4GRG - chains A and D of the 4 polymer chains in the assembly; structure by X-ray diffraction, 4.24 A resolution (low resolution: residue-level contacts below are approximate; hydrogen-bond / salt-bridge calls are withheld).

[Chain A]
Protein: Anti-ige inhibitor E2_79
From: Escherichia coli
Sequence (135 residues; numbered 1 to 135; the number before each row is that of its first residue):
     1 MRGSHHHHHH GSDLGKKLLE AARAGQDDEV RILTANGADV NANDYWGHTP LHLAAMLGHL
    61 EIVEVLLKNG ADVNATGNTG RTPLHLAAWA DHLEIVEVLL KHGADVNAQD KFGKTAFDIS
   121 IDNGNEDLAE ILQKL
Not modelled in the structure: 1-11
Reported in the primary citation:
  - mutagenesis - E20A/R23A, E126A/D127A: unchanged binding to Ig epsilon chain C region (chain D)
  - mutagenesis - Y45A/W46A: abolished binding to IgE-Fc3-4
  - mutagenesis - E20A/R23A, E126A/D127A: unchanged binding to IgE-Fc

[Chain D]
Protein: Ig epsilon chain C region
From: Homo sapiens
Notes: fragment: ig-like domains 3 and 4, residues 210-428
Reference sequence: P01854 (IGHE_HUMAN); residues 329-547 here correspond to UniProt positions 210-428 (UniProt number = residue number - 119)
Sequence (230 residues; each row starts with the number of its first residue):
   325 ADPAADSNPR CVSAYLSRPS PFDLFIRKSP TITCLVVDLA PSKGTVNLTW SRASGKPVNH
   385 STRKEEKQRN GTLTVTSTLP VGTRDWIEGE TYQCRVTHPH LPRALMRSTT KTSGPRAAPE
   445 VYAFATPEWP GSRDKRTLAC LIQNFMPEDI SVQWLHNEVQ LPDARHSTTQ PRKTKGSGFF
   505 VFSRLEVTRA EWEQKDEFIC RAVHEAASPS QTVQRAVSVN PGKAADDDDK
Not modelled in the structure: 325-332, 546-554
Sequence notes: expression tag (325-328, 548-554); engineered mutation C335 (Gly216 in P01854)
Cystine bridges: C358-C418, C464-C524
UniProt features mapped onto this chain:
  - glycosylation (N-linked (GlcNAc...) asparagine): N371, N383, N394

[How chain A and chain D interact]
Contacting residue pairs (20; chain A residue first):
  R23(A) - S437(D)
  A24(A) - S437(D)
  Y45(A) - R408(D)
  Y45(A) - E412(D)
  W46(A) - D409(D)
  W46(A) - E412(D)
  W46(A) - E414(D)
  T79(A) - S378(D)
  R81(A) - A377(D)
  R81(A) - S378(D)
  R81(A) - G379(D)
  W89(A) - S375(D)
  W89(A) - R376(D)
  W89(A) - A377(D)
  W89(A) - Q417(D)
  W89(A) - M430(D)
  D91(A) - M430(D)
  F112(A) - G379(D)
  N123(A) - R419(D)
  G124(A) - R419(D)
Other interface residues (no listed pair), chain A (14 interface residues in all): A90, D122, N125
Other interface residues (no listed pair), chain D (16 interface residues in all): K380, T415, R427
From the paper, about this interface:
  - interface residues, chain A: W46(A)

[Summary]
14 residues of chain A and 16 residues of chain D are in contact. From the paper: Y45A/W46A of chain A abolish
binding to IgE-Fc3-4; the interface residue W46(A); 3 substitutions were tested in all.
Chain A is Anti-ige inhibitor E2_79 (Escherichia coli) and chain D is Ig epsilon chain C region (Homo
sapiens); the structure, Crystal structure of IgE complexed with E2_79, an anti-IgE inhibitor, was determined
by X-ray diffraction.
